Entry 5R15 (X-ray diffraction, 1.79 A resolution); this record covers chains A and B.

== Chain A ==
Molecule: Pre-mRNA-splicing factor 8
From: Saccharomyces cerevisiae (strain ATCC 204508 / S288c)
Notes: fragment: yPrp8 RNaseH
UniProt: P33334 (PRP8_YEAST); numbering as in UniProt (aligned over 1836-2090)
Chain sequence (258 residues; numbered 1833 to 2090; the number before each row is that of its first residue):
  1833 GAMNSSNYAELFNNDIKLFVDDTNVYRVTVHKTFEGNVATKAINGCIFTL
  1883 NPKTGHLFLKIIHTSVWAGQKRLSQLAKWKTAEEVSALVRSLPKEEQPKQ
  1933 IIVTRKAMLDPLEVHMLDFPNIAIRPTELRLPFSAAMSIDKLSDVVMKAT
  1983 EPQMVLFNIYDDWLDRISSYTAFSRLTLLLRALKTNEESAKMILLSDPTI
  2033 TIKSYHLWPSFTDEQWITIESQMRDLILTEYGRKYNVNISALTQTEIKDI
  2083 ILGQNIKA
Disordered / not traced: 2070-2090
Sequence notes: expression tag (1833-1835)

== Chain B ==
Molecule: A1 cistron-splicing factor AAR2
From: Saccharomyces cerevisiae (strain ATCC 204508 / S288c)
Notes: fragment: GAMA - Aar2(1-152) - SSSSS - Aar2(171-317); engineered mutation(s): L153_D170delinsSSSSS
UniProt: P32357 (AAR2_YEAST); aligned to UniProt positions 1-317 over residues 1-317
Chain sequence (308 residues; numbered -3 to 317; 13 numbers in that range are skipped by the numbering (no residue carries them; nothing is unmodelled there); the number before each row is that of its first residue; numbers below 1 keep their minus sign (Gly-3 is residue -3)):
    -3 GAMAMNTVPFTSAPIEVTIGIDQYSFNVKENQPFHGIKDIPIGHVHVIHF
    47 QHADNSSMRYGYWFDCRMGNFYIQYDPKDGLYKMMEERDGAKFENIVHNF
    97 KERQMMVSYPKIDEDDTWYNLTEFVQMDKIRKIVRKDENQFSYVDSSMTT
   147 VQENEL
   166 SSSSSDPAHSLNYTVINFKSREAIRPGHEMEDFLDKSYYLNTVMLQGIFK
   216 NSSNYFGELQFAFLNAMFFGNYGSSLQWHAMIELICSSATVPKHMLDKLD
   266 EILYYQIKTLPEQYSDILLNERVWNICLYSSFQKNSLHNTEKIMENKYPE
   316 LL
Disordered / not traced: -3 to 0, 166-169
Sequence notes: expression tag (-3 to 0); conflict Ser166 (Leu153 in P32357), Ser167 (Lys154 in P32357), Ser170 (Leu157 in P32357)
Swiss-Prot annotation at these positions:
  - region: Leu261 to Ile282 (Leucine-zipper)
  - modified residue: Ser253 (Phosphoserine), Thr274 (Phosphothreonine)

== Chain A / chain B interface ==
Contacting residue pairs (15):
  Gln1907(A) with Met195(B); Leu199(B)
  Leu1908(A) with Met195(B), hydrophobic
  Trp1911(A) with Glu194(B); Met195(B), hydrophobic; Phe198(B), hydrophobic
  Asp1942(A) with Lys184(B), salt bridge
  Glu1945(A) with Lys184(B), salt bridge
  Val1946(A) with Glu194(B); Phe198(B), hydrophobic
  His1947(A) with Glu194(B)
  Leu1949(A) with Lys184(B); Ser185(B); Arg186(B)
  Asp1950(A) with Arg186(B), salt bridge
Other interface residues (no listed pair), chain B (8 interface residues in all): Ile189

== Summary ==
The interface between chain A and chain B involves 9 residues on one side and 8 on the other; the contacts
include 3 salt bridges. Among the polar pairs are Asp1942(A)-Lys184(B), Glu1945(A)-Lys184(B) and
Asp1950(A)-Arg186(B).
Chain A is Pre-mRNA-splicing factor 8 and chain B is A1 cistron-splicing factor AAR2, both from Saccharomyces
cerevisiae (strain ATCC 204508 / S288c); the structure, PanDDA analysis group deposition -- Auto-refined data
of Aar2/RNaseH for ground state model 20, DMSO-free, was determined by X-ray diffraction together with 5QY1,
5QY2, 5QY3, 5QY4, 5QY5, 5QY6 and 128 further entries from the same study.
